PDB entry 6CFZ | electron microscopy, 4.50 A resolution (low resolution: residue-level contacts below are approximate; hydrogen-bond / salt-bridge calls are withheld) | chains D and J of the 10 polymer chains in the assembly

== Chain D ==
Name: Duo1
Organism: Chaetomium thermophilum
UniProt: G0SAN7 (G0SAN7_CHATD); residue numbers follow UniProt; this construct covers 49-158
Sequence (111 residues; each row starts with the number of its first residue):
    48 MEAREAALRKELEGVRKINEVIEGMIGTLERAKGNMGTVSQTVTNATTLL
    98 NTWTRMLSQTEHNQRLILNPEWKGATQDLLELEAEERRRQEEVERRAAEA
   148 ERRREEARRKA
Not modelled in the structure: 48, 122-158
Sequence notes: initiating methionine (48)

== Chain J ==
Name: Spc34
Organism: Chaetomium thermophilum
UniProt: G0S2A3 (G0S2A3_CHATD); residue numbers follow UniProt; this construct covers 1-239
Sequence (245 residues; row label = number of the first residue in the row):
     1 MSLLSAHLEQISISCQGIDSLPFPPPKIFTNALLSNPDITSLIRDTEAHE
    51 RALFSVPPPPPRQTTLTAEQQQQQKPSNRRQTVFNVTGGEIRTGGVGSAS
   101 TARRNTAVAAVLGGDLHAQIMRGTRARPGQQPGSGDIDMEVLLRGVEKLC
   151 AVYPLPGALERVPVIRQKWQAQSNTLAYYEAKIAEQQEMLDRIAQERMMN
   201 DGDGDVEMEDVEEVGMTEEDLRREEEEVRELDKRKRDLQHHHHHH
Not modelled in the structure: 1-2, 49-111, 200-245
Sequence notes: expression tag (240-245)

== Interface between chain D and chain J ==
Pairs across the interface (14):
  Lys64(D) - Leu8(J)
  Ile65(D) - Leu8(J)
  Val68(D) - Ile11(J)
  Gly71(D) - Cys15(J)
  Met72(D) - Cys15(J)
  Thr75(D) - Cys15(J)
  Thr75(D) - Ile18(J)
  Thr75(D) - Asp19(J)
  Arg78(D) - Asp19(J)
  Asn82(D) - Phe23(J)
  Val86(D) - Phe23(J)
  Asn92(D) - Asn31(J)
  Leu96(D) - Thr30(J)
  Leu96(D) - Leu34(J)
Other interface residues (no listed pair), chain D (12 interface residues in all): Thr85
Other interface residues (no listed pair), chain J (11 interface residues in all): Ser12, Pro24

== Overview ==
The interface between chain D and chain J involves 12 residues on one side and 11 on the other.
Chain D is Duo1 and chain J is Spc34, both from Chaetomium thermophilum; the structure, Structure of the
DASH/Dam1 complex shows its role at the yeast kinetochore-microtubule interface, was determined by electron
microscopy.
